PDB entry 4HI0 | X-ray diffraction, 2.35 A resolution | chains E and F of the 6 polymer chains in the assembly

== Chain E (and F) ==
Protein: Urease accessory protein UreG
Organism: Helicobacter pylori
Notes: chain F of this document is another copy of the same molecule, construct and numbering; everything in this record applies to it too
UniProtKB: Q09066 (UREG_HELPY); residues 1-199 here = UniProt positions 1-199
Amino-acid sequence (199 residues; each row starts with the number of its first residue):
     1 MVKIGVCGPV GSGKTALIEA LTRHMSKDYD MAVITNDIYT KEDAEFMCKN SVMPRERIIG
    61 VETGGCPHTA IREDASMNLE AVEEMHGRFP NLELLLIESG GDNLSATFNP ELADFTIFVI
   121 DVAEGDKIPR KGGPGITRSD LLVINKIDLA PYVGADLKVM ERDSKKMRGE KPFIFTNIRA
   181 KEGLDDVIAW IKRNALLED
Not modelled in the structure: 197-199
Ligand contacts:
  - GDP (guanosine-5'-diphosphate), molecule 1: Pro9, Val10, Gly11, Ser12, Gly13, Lys14, Thr15, Ala16, Asp37, Glu98, Asn145, Lys146, Asp148, Leu149, Thr176, Asn177, Ile178, Arg179
  - GDP, molecule 2: Ala123, Glu124, Gly125, Val153
Reported in the primary citation:
  - self-association interface (contacts with another copy of this molecule): Cys66, His68
  - mutagenesis - C66A, H68A: decreased binding to nickel
  - binding site for GDP: Asn145, Lys146, Asp148, Ile178, Arg179

== Chain E / chain F interface ==
Contacting residue pairs - 46 pairs, chain E then chain F:
  Pro9(E) - Val10(F)  hydrophobic
  Val10(E) - Pro9(F)  hydrophobic
  Val10(E) - Asp102(F)
  Val10(E) - Asn103(F)
  Val10(E) - Glu124(F)
  Gly11(E) - Glu124(F)
  Tyr39(E) - Asn103(F)
  Tyr39(E) - Leu104(F)  hydrogen bond (side chain-backbone)
  Tyr39(E) - Ser105(F)
  Tyr39(E) - Lys131(F)
  Thr40(E) - Lys131(F)
  Asp43(E) - Lys131(F)  salt bridge
  Phe46(E) - Lys127(F)
  Gly65(E) - Arg72(F)  hydrogen bond (backbone-side chain)
  Gly65(E) - Ser105(F)
  Cys66(E) - Arg72(F)
  Pro67(E) - His68(F)
  Pro67(E) - Asn103(F)
  His68(E) - Pro67(F)
  Arg72(E) - Gly65(F)  hydrogen bond (side chain-backbone)
  Arg72(E) - Cys66(F)
  Gly100(E) - Asn103(F)  hydrogen bond (backbone-side chain)
  Gly101(E) - Asn103(F)  hydrogen bond (backbone-side chain)
  Asp102(E) - Val10(F)
  Asn103(E) - Val10(F)
  Asn103(E) - Tyr39(F)
  Asn103(E) - Pro67(F)
  Asn103(E) - Gly100(F)  hydrogen bond (side chain-backbone)
  Asn103(E) - Gly101(F)
  Leu104(E) - Tyr39(F)  hydrogen bond (backbone-side chain)
  Ser105(E) - Gly65(F)
  Ala123(E) - Lys146(F)  hydrogen bond (backbone-side chain)
  Glu124(E) - Val10(F)
  Glu124(E) - Gly11(F)
  Lys127(E) - Phe46(F)
  Arg130(E) - Thr40(F)
  Lys131(E) - Tyr39(F)
  Lys131(E) - Thr40(F)
  Lys131(E) - Asp43(F)  salt bridge
  Lys146(E) - Ala123(F)  hydrogen bond (side chain-backbone)
  Leu149(E) - Leu149(F)  hydrophobic
  Leu149(E) - Val153(F)  hydrophobic
  Tyr152(E) - Tyr152(F)  hydrophobic
  Val153(E) - Leu149(F)  hydrophobic
  Val153(E) - Arg179(F)  hydrogen bond (backbone-side chain)
  Arg179(E) - Val153(F)  hydrogen bond (side chain-backbone)
Other interface residues (no listed pair), chain E (30 interface residues in all): Asp37, Ile128
Other interface residues (no listed pair), chain F (29 interface residues in all): Asp37, Arg130

== In short ==
30 residues of chain E face 29 of chain F across their interface, with 11 hydrogen bonds and 2 salt bridges.
Among the polar pairs are Asp43(E)-Lys131(F), Tyr39(E)-Leu104(F) and Gly65(E)-Arg72(F). From the paper: a
binding site for GDP at Asn145(E), Lys146(E) and Asp148(E) among others; C66A and H68A of chain E reduce
binding to nickel.
Chain E and chain F are both Urease accessory protein UreG (Helicobacter pylori); the structure, Crystal
Structure of Helicobacter pylori Urease Accessory Protein UreF/H/G complex, was determined by X-ray
diffraction.
